7WYB - chains C and D of the 5 polymer chains in the assembly; structure by electron microscopy, 2.97 A resolution.

Chain C:
Molecule: Guanine nucleotide-binding protein G(I)/G(S)/G(T) subunit beta-1
Source organism: Homo sapiens
Reference sequence: P62873 (GBB1_HUMAN); residues 2-340 here = UniProt positions 2-340
Sequence (345 residues; each row starts with the number of its first residue; numbers below 1 keep their minus sign (Met-4 is residue -4)):
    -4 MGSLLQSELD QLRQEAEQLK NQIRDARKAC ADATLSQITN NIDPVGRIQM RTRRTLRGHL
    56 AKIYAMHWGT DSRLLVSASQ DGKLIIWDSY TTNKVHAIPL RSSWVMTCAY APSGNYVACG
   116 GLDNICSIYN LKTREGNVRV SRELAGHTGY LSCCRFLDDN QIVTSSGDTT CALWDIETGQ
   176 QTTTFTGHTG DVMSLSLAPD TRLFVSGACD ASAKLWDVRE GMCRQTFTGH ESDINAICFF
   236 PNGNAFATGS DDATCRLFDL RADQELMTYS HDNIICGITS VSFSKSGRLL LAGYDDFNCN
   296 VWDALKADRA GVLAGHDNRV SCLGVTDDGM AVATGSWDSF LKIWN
Disordered / not traced: -4 to 1
Differences from the reference sequence: initiating methionine (-4); expression tag (-3 to 1)
UniProt features mapped onto this chain:
  - modified residue: Ser2 (N-acetylserine), His266 (Phosphohistidine)
  - natural variant: Leu30 (L30F: In MRD42; uncertain significance), Arg52 (R52G: In MRD42), Gly64 (G64V: In MRD42), Asp76 (D76E: In MRD42; D76G: In MRD42), Gly77 (G77S: In MRD42), Lys78 (K78R: In MRD42), Ile80 (I80N: In MRD42; I80T: In MRD42), His91 (H91R: In MRD42; uncertain significance), Ala92 (A92T: In MRD42), Pro94 (P94S: In MRD42), Leu95 (L95P: In MRD42), Arg96 (R96L: In MRD42), 5 further natural variant entries in UniProt

Chain D:
Molecule: Guanine nucleotide-binding protein G(I)/G(S)/G(O) subunit gamma-2
Source organism: Homo sapiens
Reference sequence: P59768 (GBG2_HUMAN); residues 1-71 here = UniProt positions 1-71
Sequence (71 residues; numbered 1 to 71; the number before each row is that of its first residue):
     1 MASNNTASIA QARKLVEQLK MEANIDRIKV SKAAADLMAY CEAHAKEDPL LTPVPASENP
    61 FREKKFFCAI L
Disordered / not traced: 1-4, 63-71
UniProt features mapped onto this chain:
  - modified residue: Ala2 (N-acetylalanine), Cys68 (Cysteine methyl ester)
  - lipidation: Cys68 (S-geranylgeranyl cysteine)

Interface between chain C and chain D:
Contacting residue pairs - 70 pairs, chain C then chain D:
  Leu4(C) - Ser8(D)
  Leu4(C) - Ile9(D)  hydrophobic
  Leu4(C) - Ala12(D)  hydrophobic
  Leu7(C) - Ile9(D)
  Leu7(C) - Ala12(D)  hydrophobic
  Leu7(C) - Arg13(D)
  Leu7(C) - Val16(D)
  Arg8(C) - Leu15(D)
  Glu10(C) - Val16(D)
  Ala11(C) - Val16(D)
  Ala11(C) - Leu19(D)
  Leu14(C) - Val16(D)
  Leu14(C) - Leu19(D)  hydrophobic
  Leu14(C) - Lys20(D)
  Leu14(C) - Ala23(D)  hydrophobic
  Ile18(C) - Leu19(D)
  Ile18(C) - Glu22(D)
  Ile18(C) - Ala23(D)  hydrophobic
  Ala21(C) - Arg27(D)
  Arg22(C) - Glu22(D)  salt bridge
  Asp27(C) - Val30(D)
  Ala28(C) - Val30(D)
  Leu30(C) - Ala34(D)  hydrophobic
  Met45(C) - Leu50(D)  hydrophobic
  Arg48(C) - Arg62(D)  hydrogen bond (side chain-backbone)
  Arg49(C) - Phe61(D)  hydrogen bond (side chain-backbone)
  Ser84(C) - Phe61(D)
  Tyr85(C) - Pro60(D)  hydrophobic
  Tyr85(C) - Phe61(D)  hydrophobic
  Cys218(C) - Gln18(D)  hydrogen bond (backbone-side chain)
  Arg219(C) - Glu22(D)
  Arg219(C) - Ile25(D)
  Gln220(C) - Ile25(D)
  Thr221(C) - Glu22(D)  hydrogen bond
  Phe235(C) - Leu37(D)  hydrophobic
  Asn237(C) - Tyr40(D)
  Asn239(C) - Asp36(D)
  Ala240(C) - Leu37(D)  hydrophobic
  Asp254(C) - Ala33(D)
  Arg256(C) - Arg27(D)
  Arg256(C) - Ile28(D)  hydrogen bond (backbone-backbone)
  Ala257(C) - Ile28(D)
  Ala257(C) - Val30(D)  hydrophobic
  Asp258(C) - Arg27(D)  salt bridge
  Leu261(C) - Val30(D)  hydrophobic
  Ser279(C) - Asp48(D)  hydrogen bond
  Lys280(C) - Tyr40(D)
  Lys280(C) - His44(D)  hydrogen bond
  Lys280(C) - Glu47(D)  salt bridge
  Ser281(C) - Tyr40(D)
  Ser281(C) - Cys41(D)  hydrogen bond (side chain-backbone)
  Ser281(C) - His44(D)
  Ser281(C) - Ala45(D)
  Ser281(C) - Asp48(D)  hydrogen bond (backbone-side chain)
  Gly282(C) - Cys41(D)  hydrogen bond (backbone-side chain)
  Leu284(C) - Leu50(D)
  Leu300(C) - Met38(D)  hydrophobic
  Asp323(C) - Glu47(D)
  Asp323(C) - Pro49(D)
  Gly324(C) - Asp48(D)
  Gly324(C) - Pro49(D)
  Gly324(C) - Leu50(D)  hydrogen bond (backbone-backbone)
  Met325(C) - Pro49(D)  hydrophobic
  Met325(C) - Leu50(D)
  Met325(C) - Pro60(D)
  Ala326(C) - Leu50(D)
  Val327(C) - Leu50(D)
  Asn340(C) - Leu50(D)
  Asn340(C) - Asn59(D)  hydrogen bond
  Asn340(C) - Phe61(D)
Also at the interface, not in a pair above, chain C (53 interface residues in all): Glu3, Lys15, Cys25, Ala26, Ile37, Val40, Ile43, Met217, Pro236, Arg283, Trp339
Also at the interface, not in a pair above, chain D (37 interface residues in all): Met21, Lys29, Ser31, Leu51, Val54

Summary:
53 residues of chain C and 37 residues of chain D are in contact; the contacts include 12 hydrogen bonds and 3
salt bridges. Polar pairs include Arg22(C)-Glu22(D), Asp258(C)-Arg27(D) and Lys280(C)-Glu47(D).
Chain C is Guanine nucleotide-binding protein G(I)/G(S)/G(T) subunit beta-1 and chain D is Guanine
nucleotide-binding protein G(I)/G(S)/G(O) subunit gamma-2, both from Homo sapiens; the structure, ADGRL3/Gi
complex, was determined by electron microscopy (same publication as 7X10, 7WY5 and 7WY8).
